Entry 3BEC (X-ray diffraction, 1.60 A resolution); this record covers chain A.

== Chain A ==
Protein: Penicillin-binding protein 5
From: Escherichia coli
Notes: EC 3.4.16.4, 3.5.2.6; fragment: sequence database residues 30-386
Reference sequence: P0AEB2 (DACA_ECOLI); residues 1-357 here correspond to UniProt positions 30-386 (UniProt number = residue number + 29)
Sequence (363 residues; each row starts with the number of its first residue):
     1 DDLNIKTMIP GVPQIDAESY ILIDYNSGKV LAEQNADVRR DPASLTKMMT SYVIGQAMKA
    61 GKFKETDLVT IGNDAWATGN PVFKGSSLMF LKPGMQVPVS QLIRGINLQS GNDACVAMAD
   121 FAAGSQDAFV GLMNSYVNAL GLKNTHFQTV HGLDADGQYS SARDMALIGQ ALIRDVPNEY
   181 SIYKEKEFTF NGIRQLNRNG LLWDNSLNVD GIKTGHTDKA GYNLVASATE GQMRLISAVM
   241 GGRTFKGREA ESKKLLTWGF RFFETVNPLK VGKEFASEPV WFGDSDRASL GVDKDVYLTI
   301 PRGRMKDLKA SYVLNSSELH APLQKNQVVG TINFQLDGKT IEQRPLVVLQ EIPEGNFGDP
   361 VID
Disordered / not traced: 1-3, 356-363
Swiss-Prot annotation at these positions:
  - active site: Ser-44 (Acyl-ester intermediate), Lys-47 (Proton acceptor), Ser-110
  - binding site (substrate): Lys-213
Covalent attachments: compound HJ2 linked to Ser-44
Ligand contacts: HJ2 ((2R)-2-[(R)-{[(6S)-6-amino-6-carboxyhexanoyl]amino}(carboxy)methyl]-5-methyl-3,6-dihydro-2H-1,3-thiazine-4-carboxylic acid): Ala-43, Ser-87, Ser-110, Arg-198, Thr-214, Gly-215, His-216, Phe-245, Arg-248
From the paper describing this entry:
  - binding site for HJ2: Ser-44, Ser-87, Thr-214, His-216, Arg-248
  - catalytic residues: Ser-44, His-216
  - conformationally variable residues (loop rearrangement, order/disorder transition, side-chain flip): Arg-198, Gly-242 to Arg-248

== In short ==
Covalently linked compound HJ2: at Ser-44. UniProt lists 3 active-site residues and substrate-binding residue
Lys-213. The paper reports catalytic residues Ser-44 and His-216; a binding site for HJ2 at Ser-44, Ser-87 and
Thr-214 among others.
Chain A is Penicillin-binding protein 5 (Escherichia coli); the structure, Crystal structure of E. coli
penicillin-binding protein 5 in complex with a peptide-mimetic cephalosporin, was determined by X-ray
diffraction together with 2VGJ, 2VGK and 3BEB from the same study.
